Entry 9FNN (electron microscopy, 2.85 A resolution); this record covers chains A and G of the 15 polymer chains in the assembly.

== Chain A ==
Molecule: Cellulose synthase catalytic subunit [UDP-forming]
Source organism: Escherichia coli
Notes: EC 2.4.1.12; engineered mutation(s): HA-FLAG-tagged at C-terminue
Chain sequence (908 residues; each row starts with the number of its first residue):
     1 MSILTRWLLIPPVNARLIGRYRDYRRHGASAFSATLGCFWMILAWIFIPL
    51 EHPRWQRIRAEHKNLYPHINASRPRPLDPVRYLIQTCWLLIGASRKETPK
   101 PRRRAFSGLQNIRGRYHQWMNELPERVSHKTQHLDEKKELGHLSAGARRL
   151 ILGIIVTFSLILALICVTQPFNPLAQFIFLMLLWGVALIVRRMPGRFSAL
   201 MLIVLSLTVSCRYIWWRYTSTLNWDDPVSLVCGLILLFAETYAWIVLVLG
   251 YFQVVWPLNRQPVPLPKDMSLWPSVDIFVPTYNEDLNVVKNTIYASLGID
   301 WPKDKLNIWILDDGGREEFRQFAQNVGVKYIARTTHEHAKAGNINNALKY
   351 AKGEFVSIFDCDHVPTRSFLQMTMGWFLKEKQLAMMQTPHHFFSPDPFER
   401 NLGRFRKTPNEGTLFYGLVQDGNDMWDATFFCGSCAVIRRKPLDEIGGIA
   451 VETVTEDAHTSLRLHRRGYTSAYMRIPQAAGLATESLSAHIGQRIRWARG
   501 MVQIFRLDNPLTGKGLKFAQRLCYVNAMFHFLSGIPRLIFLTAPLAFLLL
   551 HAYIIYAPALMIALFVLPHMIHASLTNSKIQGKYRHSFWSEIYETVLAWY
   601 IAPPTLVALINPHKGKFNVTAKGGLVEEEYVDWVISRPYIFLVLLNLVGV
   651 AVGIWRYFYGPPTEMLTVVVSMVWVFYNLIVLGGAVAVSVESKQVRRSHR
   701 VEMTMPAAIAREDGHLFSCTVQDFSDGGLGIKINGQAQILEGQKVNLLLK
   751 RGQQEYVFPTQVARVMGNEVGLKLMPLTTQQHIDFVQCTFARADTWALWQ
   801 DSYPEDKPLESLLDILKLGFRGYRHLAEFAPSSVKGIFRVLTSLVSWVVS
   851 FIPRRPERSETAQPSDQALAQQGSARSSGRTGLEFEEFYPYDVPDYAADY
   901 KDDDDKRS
Unresolved in the structure: 95-141, 612-624, 854-908
Small-molecule neighbours:
  - c-di-GMP (C2E; 9,9'-[(2R,3R,3aS,5S,7aR,9R,10R,10aS,12S,14aR)-3,5,10,12-tetrahydroxy-5,12-dioxidooctahydro-2H,7H-difuro[3,2-d:3',2'-j][1,3,7,9,2,8]tetraoxadiphosphacyclododecine-2,9-diyl]bis(2-amino-1,9-dihydro-6H-purin-6-one)), molecule 1: K693, Q694, V695, R696, R700, R764, M766
  - c-di-GMP (C2E), molecule 2: V695, R696, R697, S698, R700, D723, F724, S725, G727, G728, L729, G730, A763, R764, G771, L772, K773
Reported in the primary citation:
  - binding site for c-di-GMP: R696

== Chain G ==
Molecule: Cellulose biosynthesis protein BcsG
Source organism: Escherichia coli
Chain sequence (536 residues; row label = number of the first residue in the row):
     1 MTQFTQNTAMPSSLWQYWRGLSGWNFYFLVKFGLLWAGYLNFHPLLNLVF
    51 AAFLLMPLPRYSLHRLRHWIALPIGFALFWHDTWLPGPESIMSQGSQVAG
   101 FSTDYLIDLVTRFINWQMIGAIFVLLVAWLFLSQWIRITVFVVAILLWLN
   151 VLTLAGPSFSLWPAGQPTTTVTTTGGNAAATVAATGGAPVVGDMPAQTAP
   201 PTTANLNAWLNNFYNAEAKRKSTFPSSLPADAQPFELLVINICSLSWSDI
   251 EAAGLMSHPLWSHFDIEFKNFNSATSYSGPAAIRLLRASCGQTSHTNLYQ
   301 PANNDCYLFDNLSKLGFTQHLMMGHNGQFGGFLKEVRENGGMQSELMDQT
   351 NLPVILLGFDGSPVYDDTAVLNRWLDVTEKDKNSRSATFYNTLPLHDGNH
   401 YPGVSKTADYKARAQKFFDELDAFFTELEKSGRKVMVVVVPEHGGALKGD
   451 RMQVSGLRDIPSPSITDVPVGVKFFGMKAPHQGAPIVIEQPSSFLAISDL
   501 VVRVLDGKIFTEDNVDWKKLTSGLHKQHRSPRTQMQ
Unresolved in the structure: 1-11, 156-536

== Chain A / chain G interface ==
Contacting residue pairs (25; chain A residue first):
  I10(A) - W15(G)  hydrophobic
  P12(A) - W15(G)
  V13(A) - W15(G)  hydrophobic
  W45(A) - R137(G)  hydrogen bond (backbone-side chain)
  I46(A) - R137(G)
  I46(A) - V140(G)
  F47(A) - W135(G)
  F47(A) - I136(G)
  F47(A) - R137(G)  hydrogen bond (backbone-backbone)
  F47(A) - V140(G)  hydrophobic
  F47(A) - F141(G)  hydrophobic
  I48(A) - Q134(G)
  I48(A) - W135(G)
  I48(A) - R137(G)
  P49(A) - S133(G)
  P49(A) - Q134(G)
  P49(A) - W135(G)
  P49(A) - I136(G)
  P49(A) - R137(G)
  E51(A) - R137(G)  salt bridge
  H52(A) - Q134(G)
  R54(A) - Q134(G)
  W55(A) - Q134(G)  hydrogen bond (side chain-backbone)
  W55(A) - W135(G)  hydrophobic
  T86(A) - W135(G)
Interface residues without a listed pair, chain G (10 interface residues in all): R19, L132

== Summary ==
Chain A and chain G form an interface of 13 and 10 residues respectively, with 3 hydrogen bonds and 1 salt
bridge. Among the polar pairs are E51(A)-R137(G), W45(A)-R137(G) and W55(A)-Q134(G). Bound to chain A:
c-di-GMP. The paper reports a binding site for c-di-GMP at R696(A).
Here chain A is Cellulose synthase catalytic subunit [UDP-forming] and chain G is Cellulose biosynthesis
protein BcsG, both from Escherichia coli. Entry 9FNN (Cryo-EM structure of the c-di-GMP-saturated 'crown'less
Bcs macrocomplex for cellulose secretion in E. coli) was determined by electron microscopy together with 9FMV,
9FMZ, 9FO7, 9FP0 and 9FP2 from the same study.
